PDB entry 9EZX | electron microscopy, 2.55 A resolution | chains A and B

== Chain A (and B) ==
Molecule: Helicase/UvrB N-terminal domain-containing protein
Organism: Vibrio cholerae
Notes: chain B of this document is another copy of the same molecule, construct and numbering; everything in this record applies to it too
Reference sequence: Q9KR72 (Q9KR72_VIBCH); residues 1-1190 here correspond to UniProt positions 31-1220 (UniProt number = residue number + 30)
Chain sequence (1193 residues; each row starts with the number of its first residue; numbers below 1 keep their minus sign (Ser-2 is residue -2)):
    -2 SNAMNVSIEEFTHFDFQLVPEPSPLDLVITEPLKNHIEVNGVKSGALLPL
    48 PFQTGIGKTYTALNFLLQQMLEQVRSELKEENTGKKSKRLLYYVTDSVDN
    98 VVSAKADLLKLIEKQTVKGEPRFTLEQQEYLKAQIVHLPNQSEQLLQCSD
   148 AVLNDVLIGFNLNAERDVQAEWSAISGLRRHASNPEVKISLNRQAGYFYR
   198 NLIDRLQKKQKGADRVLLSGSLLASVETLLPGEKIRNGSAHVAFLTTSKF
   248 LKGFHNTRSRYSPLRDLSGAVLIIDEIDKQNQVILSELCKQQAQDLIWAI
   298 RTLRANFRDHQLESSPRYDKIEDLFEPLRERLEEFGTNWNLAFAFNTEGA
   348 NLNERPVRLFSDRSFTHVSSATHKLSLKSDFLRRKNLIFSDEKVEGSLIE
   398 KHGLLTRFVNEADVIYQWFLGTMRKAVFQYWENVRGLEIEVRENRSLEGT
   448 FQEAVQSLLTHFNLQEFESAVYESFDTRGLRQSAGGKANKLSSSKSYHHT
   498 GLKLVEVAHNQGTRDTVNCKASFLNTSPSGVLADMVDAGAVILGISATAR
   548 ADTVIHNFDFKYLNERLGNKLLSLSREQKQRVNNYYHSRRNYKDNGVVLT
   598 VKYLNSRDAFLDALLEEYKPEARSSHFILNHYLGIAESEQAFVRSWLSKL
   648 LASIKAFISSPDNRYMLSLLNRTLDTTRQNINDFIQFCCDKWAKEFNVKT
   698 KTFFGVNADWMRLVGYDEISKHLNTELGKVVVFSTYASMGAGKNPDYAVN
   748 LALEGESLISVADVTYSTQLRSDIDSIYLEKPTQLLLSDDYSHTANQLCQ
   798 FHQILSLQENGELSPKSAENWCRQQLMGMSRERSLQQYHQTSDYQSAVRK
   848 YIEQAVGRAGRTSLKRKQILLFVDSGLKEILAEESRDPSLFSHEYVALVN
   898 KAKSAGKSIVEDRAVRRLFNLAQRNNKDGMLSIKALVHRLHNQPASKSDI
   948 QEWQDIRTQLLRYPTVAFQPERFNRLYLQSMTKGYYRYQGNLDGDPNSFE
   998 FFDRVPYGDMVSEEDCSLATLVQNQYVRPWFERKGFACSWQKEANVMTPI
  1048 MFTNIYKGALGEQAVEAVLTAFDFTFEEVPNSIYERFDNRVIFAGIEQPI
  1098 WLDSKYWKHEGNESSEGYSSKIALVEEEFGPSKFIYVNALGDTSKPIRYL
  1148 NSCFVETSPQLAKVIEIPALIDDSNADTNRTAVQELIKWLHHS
Not modelled in the structure: -2 to 0, 388-399, 436-442, 479-483, 904-908, 1104-1112 (chain B: -2 to 0, 388-399, 436-442, 479-483, 508-509, 904-908, 1104-1112)
Differences from the reference sequence: expression tag (-2 to 0); variant Pro29 (Ser59 in Q9KR72)
From the paper describing this entry:
  - catalytic residues: Glu1059, Glu1082, Asp1085, Asp1100, Lys1102
  - mutagenesis - K55A, K1102A: abolished catalytic activity

== Interface between chain A and chain B ==
Contacting residue pairs (89):
  Arg163(A) - Asp787(B)  salt bridge
  Ser170(A) - Glu183(B)
  Ala171(A) - Glu183(B)
  Gly174(A) - Glu183(B)  hydrogen bond (backbone-side chain)
  Leu175(A) - Glu183(B)
  Leu175(A) - Ser187(B)
  Asn181(A) - His178(B)  hydrogen bond
  Glu183(A) - Gly174(B)
  Glu183(A) - His178(B)  salt bridge
  Val184(A) - His178(B)
  Ser187(A) - Leu175(B)
  Ser187(A) - Gln191(B)
  Arg190(A) - Gln191(B)
  Gln191(A) - Gln191(B)  hydrogen bond
  Trp295(A) - Asn460(B)
  Trp295(A) - Gln462(B)
  Trp295(A) - Glu463(B)
  Arg298(A) - His307(B)
  Arg298(A) - Thr457(B)  hydrogen bond (side chain-backbone)
  Arg298(A) - His458(B)  hydrogen bond (side chain-backbone)
  Arg298(A) - Asn460(B)
  Thr299(A) - Asn460(B)  hydrogen bond
  Arg301(A) - Asp306(B)  salt bridge
  Ala302(A) - Ala302(B)
  Ala302(A) - Arg305(B)  hydrogen bond (backbone-side chain)
  Arg305(A) - Arg305(B)
  Arg305(A) - Asp306(B)  salt bridge
  Asp306(A) - Arg301(B)  salt bridge
  Asp306(A) - Arg305(B)
  Asp306(A) - Ala339(B)
  His307(A) - Arg298(B)
  His307(A) - Leu338(B)
  His307(A) - Ala339(B)
  Gln308(A) - Ala339(B)  hydrogen bond (backbone-backbone)
  Gln308(A) - Phe340(B)
  Gln308(A) - Arg381(B)
  Leu309(A) - Arg381(B)
  Glu310(A) - Arg380(B)
  Glu310(A) - Arg381(B)
  Glu310(A) - Lys382(B)
  Glu310(A) - Asp512(B)
  Ser311(A) - Leu379(B)  hydrogen bond (side chain-backbone)
  Ser311(A) - Arg380(B)  hydrogen bond (backbone-backbone)
  Ser311(A) - Arg381(B)
  Tyr315(A) - Asp512(B)  hydrogen bond
  Glu319(A) - Arg381(B)  salt bridge
  Leu338(A) - His307(B)
  Ala339(A) - Asp306(B)
  Ala339(A) - His307(B)
  Ala339(A) - Gln308(B)  hydrogen bond (backbone-backbone)
  Ala341(A) - His458(B)
  Leu379(A) - Ser311(B)  hydrogen bond (backbone-side chain)
  Arg380(A) - Glu310(B)  salt bridge
  Arg380(A) - Ser311(B)  hydrogen bond (backbone-backbone)
  Arg381(A) - Gln308(B)  hydrogen bond
  Arg381(A) - Leu309(B)  hydrogen bond (side chain-backbone)
  Arg381(A) - Glu319(B)  salt bridge
  Lys382(A) - Glu310(B)
  Lys382(A) - His458(B)
  Gln453(A) - Thr510(B)
  Ser454(A) - Thr510(B)
  Ser454(A) - Asp512(B)  hydrogen bond
  Thr457(A) - Arg298(B)  hydrogen bond (backbone-side chain)
  Thr457(A) - Asn507(B)
  Thr457(A) - Thr513(B)
  His458(A) - Arg298(B)  hydrogen bond (backbone-side chain)
  His458(A) - Ala341(B)
  His458(A) - Lys382(B)  hydrogen bond
  His458(A) - Asp512(B)  salt bridge
  His458(A) - Thr513(B)
  Asn460(A) - Trp295(B)
  Asn460(A) - Arg298(B)
  Asn460(A) - Thr299(B)  hydrogen bond
  Gln462(A) - Trp295(B)
  Glu463(A) - Trp295(B)
  Glu463(A) - Glu463(B)
  Asn507(A) - Thr457(B)
  Gln508(A) - Lys208(B)
  Gln508(A) - Gln453(B)
  Gly509(A) - Lys208(B)
  Gly509(A) - Glu450(B)
  Thr510(A) - Gln453(B)
  Thr510(A) - Ser454(B)
  Asp512(A) - Glu310(B)
  Asp512(A) - Tyr315(B)  hydrogen bond
  Asp512(A) - Ser454(B)  hydrogen bond
  Asp512(A) - His458(B)  salt bridge
  Thr513(A) - Thr457(B)
  Thr513(A) - His458(B)
Also at the interface, not in a pair above, chain A (51 interface residues in all): Ile172, His178, Tyr194, Asn303, Phe340, Glu450
Also at the interface, not in a pair above, chain B (48 interface residues in all): Glu168, Asn181, Val184, Ile186, Arg190, Asn303

== Overview ==
51 residues of chain A and 48 residues of chain B are in contact, with 23 hydrogen bonds and 10 salt bridges.
Polar contacts include Arg163(A)-Asp787(B), Glu183(A)-His178(B) and Arg301(A)-Asp306(B). From the paper:
catalytic residues Glu1059(A), Glu1082(A) and Asp1085(A) among others; K55A and K1102A of chain A abolish
catalytic activity.
Both chains are Helicase/UvrB N-terminal domain-containing protein (Vibrio cholerae). Entry 9EZX (Vibrio
cholerae DdmD apo complex) was determined by electron microscopy together with 9EZY from the same study.
